PDB entry 4RTR | X-ray diffraction, 2.39 A resolution | chains A and G of the 3 polymer chains in the assembly

[Chain A]
Molecule: DNA adenine methylase
Source organism: Escherichia coli
UniProtKB: H0Q7C9 (H0Q7C9_ECOLI); numbering as in UniProt (aligned over 1-278)
Sequence (298 residues; row label = number of the first residue in the row; numbers below 1 keep their minus sign (Met-19 is residue -19)):
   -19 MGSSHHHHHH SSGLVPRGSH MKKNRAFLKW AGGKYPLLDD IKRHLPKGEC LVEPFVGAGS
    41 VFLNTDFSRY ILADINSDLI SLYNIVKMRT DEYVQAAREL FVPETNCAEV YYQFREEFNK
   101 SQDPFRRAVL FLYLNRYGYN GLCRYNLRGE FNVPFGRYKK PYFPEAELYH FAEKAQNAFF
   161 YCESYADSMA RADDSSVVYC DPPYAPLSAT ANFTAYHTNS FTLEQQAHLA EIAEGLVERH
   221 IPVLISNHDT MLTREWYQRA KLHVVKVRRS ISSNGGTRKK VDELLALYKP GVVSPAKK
Unresolved in the structure: -19 to 2, 188-199, 247-260, 273-278
Construct notes: expression tag (-19 to 0)
Residues lining bound ligands: S-adenosylmethionine (SAM): Trp10, Ala11, Gly12, Pro34, Phe35, Gly37, Asp54, Ile55, Asn56, Leu59, Glu163, Ser164, Tyr165, Asp181, Pro182, Pro183, Tyr184, Phe201, Gln205
What the authors report for this chain:
  - binding site for the 12-nt DNA strand (chain G): Tyr119

[Chain G]
Molecule: 12-nt DNA strand
Sequence (12 nucleotides; each row starts with the number of its first residue):
     1 TTTAAGTTTA AG

[How chain A and chain G interact]
Residue-residue contacts (12):
  Tyr92(A) with DG12(G), phosphate contact
  Arg95(A) with DG12(G), salt bridge to the phosphate
  Arg124(A) with DA11(G), hydrogen bond to the base; DG12(G), hydrogen bond to the base
  Asn126(A) with DA10(G), phosphate contact; DA11(G), hydrogen bond to the phosphate
  Leu127(A) with DT9(G), phosphate contact; DA10(G), hydrogen bond to the phosphate
  Asn132(A) with DA10(G), sugar contact; DA11(G), hydrogen bond to the phosphate; DG12(G), phosphate contact
  Pro134(A) with DG12(G), base contact
Other interface residues (no listed pair), chain A (10 interface residues in all): Tyr125, Arg128, Val133

[Overview]
10 residues of chain A and 4 residues of chain G are in contact, with 5 hydrogen bonds and 1 salt bridge.
Polar pairs include Arg124(A)-DA11(G), Arg124(A)-DG12(G) and Asn126(A)-DA11(G). Ligands of chain A:
S-adenosylmethionine. From the paper: a binding site for the 12-nt DNA strand (chain G) at Tyr119(A).
Here chain A is DNA adenine methylase (Escherichia coli) and chain G is a 12-nt DNA strand. Entry 4RTR
(Complex of Escherichia coli DNA Adenine Methyltransferase (DAM) with AdoMet and a 5-bp non-canonical site
(GTTTA ...) was determined by X-ray diffraction (same publication as 4RTJ, 4RTK, 4RTL, 4RTM, 4RTN, 4RTO and 3
further entries).
